Entry 7DUL (X-ray diffraction, 3.62 A resolution); this record covers chains A and P of the 23 polymer chains in the assembly.

# Chain A
Molecule: 30S Ribosomal RNA rRNA
Source organism: Thermus thermophilus HB8
Sequence (1522 nucleotides; each row starts with the number of its first residue; note: 42 numbers in that range are skipped by the numbering (no residue carries them; nothing is unmodelled there); a row labelled like 190A-190L holds insertion residues (190A, then the next letters in order); numbering starts at 0):
     0 UUUGUUGGAGAGUCUGAUCCUGGCUCAGGGUGAACGCUGGCGGCGUGCCU
    50 AAGACAUGCAAGUCGUGCGGG
    73 CCGCGGGGUUUU
    88 ACUCCG
    95 UGGUC
   101 AGCGGCGGACGGGUGAGUAACGCGUGGGU
  129A G
   130 ACCUACCCGGAAGAGGGGGACAACCCGGGGAAACUCGGGCUAAUCCCCCA
   180 UGUGGACCCGC
190A-190L CCCUUGGGGUGU
   191 GUCCAAAGGGCUUU
   216 GCCCGCUUCCGGAUGGGCCCGCGUCCCAUCAGCUAGUUGGUGGGGUAAUG
   266 GCCCACCAAGGCGACGACGGGUAGCCGGUCUGAGAGGAUGGCCGGCCACA
   316 GGGGCACUGAGACACGGGCCCCACUCCUACGGGAGGCAGCAGUUAGGAAU
   366 CUUCCGCAAUGGGCGCAAGCCUGACGGAGCGACGCCGCUUGGAGGAAGAA
   416 GCCCUUCGGGGUGUAAACUCCUGAA
   442 CCCGGGACGAAACCCCCGACGA
   474 GGGGACUGACGGUACCGGG
   494 GUAAUAGCGCCGGCCAACUCCGUGCCAGCAGCCGCGGUAAUACGGAGGGC
   544 GCGAGCGUUACCCGGAUUCACUGGGCGUAAAGGGCGUGUAGGCGGCCUGG
   594 GGCGUCCCAUGUGAAAGACCACGGCUCAACCGUGGGGGAGCGUGGGAUAC
   644 GCUCAGGCUAGACGGUGGGAGAGGGUGGUGGAAUUCCCGGAGUAGCGGUG
   694 AAAUGCGCAGAUACCGGGAGGAACGCCGAUGGCGAAGGCAGCCACCUGGU
   744 CCACCCGUGACGCUGAGGCGCGAAAGCGUGGGGAGCAAACCGGAUUAGAU
   794 ACCCGGGUAGUCCACGCCCUAAACGAUGCGCGCUAGGUCUCUGGGUCU
   848 CCUGGGGGCCGAAGCUAACGCGUUAAGCGCGCCGCCUGGGGAGUACGGCC
   898 GCAAGGCUGAAACUCAAAGGAAUUGACGGGGGCCCGCACAAGCGGUGGAG
   948 CAUGUGGUUUAAUUCGAAGXAACGCGAAGAACCUUACCAGGCCUUGACAU
   998 GCUAGG
 1003A G
  1004 AACCCGGGUGAAAGCCUGGGGUGCCCC
1030A-1030D GCGA
  1031 GGGGAGCCCUAGCACAGGUGCUGCAUGGCCGUCGUCAGCUCGUGCCGUGA
  1081 GGUGUUGGGUUAAGUCCCGCAACGAGCGCAACCCCCGCCGUUAGUUGCCA
  1131 GCGGUUCGGCCGGGCACUCUAACGGGACUGCCCGCGAAA
  1171 GCGGGAGGAAGGAGGGGACGACGUCUGGUCAGCAUGGCCCUUACGGCCUG
  1221 GGCGACACACGUGCUACAAUGCCCACUACAAAGCGAUGCCACCCGGCAAC
  1271 GGGGAGCUAAUCGCAAAAAGGUGGGCCCAGUUCGGAUUGGGGUCUGCAAC
  1321 CCGACCCCAUGAAGCCGGAAUCGCUAGUAAUCGCGGAUCAG
 1361A C
  1362 CAUGCCGCGGUGAAUACGUUCCCGGGCCUUGUACACACXGCCXGUXACGC
  1412 CAUGGGAGCGGGCUCUACCCGAAGUCGCCGGG
  1446 AGCCUACGGG
  1459 CAGGCGCCGAGGGUAGGGCCCGUGACUGGGGCGAAGUCGUAACAAGGUAG
  1509 CUGUACCGGAAGGUGCGGCUGGAUCCACUCCUUUCU
Disordered / not traced: 0-4, 1534-1538
Modified residues: PSU (pseudouridine-5'-monophosphate) at position 516, 7MG (7N-methyl-8-hydroguanosine-5'-monophosphate) at position 527, M2G (N2-dimethylguanosine-5'-monophosphate) at position 966, 5MC (5-methylcytidine-5'-monophosphate) at position 967, 2MG (2N-methylguanosine-5'-monophosphate) at position 1207, 5MC (5-methylcytidine-5'-monophosphate) at position 1400, 4OC (4n,o2'-methylcytidine-5'-monophosphate) at position 1402, 5MC (5-methylcytidine-5'-monophosphate) at position 1404, 5MC (5-methylcytidine-5'-monophosphate) at position 1407, UR3 (3-methyluridine-5'-monophoshate) at position 1498, MA6 (6N-dimethyladenosine-5'-monophoshate) at position 1518, MA6 (6N-dimethyladenosine-5'-monophoshate) at position 1519, PSU (pseudouridine-5'-monophosphate) at position 1540, PSU (pseudouridine-5'-monophosphate) at position 1541
Metal / ion sites: Mg2+ site 1 near G28 (its only coordinating residue here); Mg2+ site 2 near G38 (its only coordinating residue here); Mg2+ site 3 near C48 (its only coordinating residue here); Mg2+ site 4: A59, U387; Mg2+ site 5: G61, G105; Mg2+ site 6 near U98 (its only coordinating residue here); Mg2+ site 7: G107, G326; Mg2+ site 8: A109, G331; Mg2+ site 9 near G111 (its only coordinating residue here); Mg2+ site 10 near G117 (its only coordinating residue here); Mg2+ site 11: C121, G124, U125; Mg2+ site 12 near A149 (its only coordinating residue here); 90 more Mg2+ sites not listed
Ligand contacts: Sisomicin (SIS; (1S,2S,3R,4S,6R)-4,6-diamino-3-{[(2S,3R)-3-amino-6-(aminomethyl)-3,4-dihydro-2H-pyran-2-yl]oxy}-2-hydroxycyclohexyl 3-deoxy-4-C-methyl-3-(methylamino)-beta-L-arabinopyranoside): 5MC_1404, G1405, U1406, 5MC_1407, A1408, C1409, G1491, A1492, A1493, G1494, U1495

# Chain P
Molecule: 30S ribosomal protein S16
Source organism: Thermus thermophilus HB8
Reference sequence: Q5SJH3 (RS16_THET8); numbering as in UniProt (aligned over 1-88)
Sequence (88 residues; row label = number of the first residue in the row):
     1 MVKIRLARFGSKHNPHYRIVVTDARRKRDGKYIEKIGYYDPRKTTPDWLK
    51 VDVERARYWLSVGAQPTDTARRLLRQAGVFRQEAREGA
Disordered / not traced: 84-88

# Interface between chain A and chain P
Contacting residue pairs (89; chain A residue first):
  C43(A) - Lys12(P)  phosphate contact
  C43(A) - His13(P)  phosphate contact
  G44(A) - Ser11(P)  phosphate contact
  G44(A) - Lys12(P)  salt bridge to the phosphate
  C110(A) - Arg25(P)  hydrogen bond to the sugar
  G111(A) - Arg25(P)  sugar contact
  G111(A) - Lys27(P)  salt bridge to the phosphate
  G112(A) - Lys27(P)  phosphate contact
  A134(A) - Met1(P)  base contact
  A134(A) - Arg25(P)  base contact
  C135(A) - Met1(P)  base contact
  C136(A) - Gly63(P)  hydrogen bond to the sugar
  C136(A) - Gln65(P)  hydrogen bond to the sugar
  C137(A) - Ser61(P)  hydrogen bond to the sugar
  C137(A) - Val62(P)  sugar contact
  C137(A) - Gly63(P)  sugar contact
  G227(A) - Val62(P)  hydrogen bond to the base
  A228(A) - Trp59(P)  phosphate contact
  A228(A) - Val62(P)  sugar contact
  U229(A) - Asp23(P)  sugar contact
  U229(A) - Ile33(P)  sugar contact
  G230(A) - Asp23(P)  sugar contact
  G230(A) - Arg25(P)  sugar contact
  G231(A) - Arg26(P)  salt bridge to the phosphate
  G309(A) - Asp29(P)  sugar contact
  G309(A) - Gly30(P)  phosphate contact
  G309(A) - Lys31(P)  phosphate contact
  G310(A) - Arg26(P)  phosphate contact
  G310(A) - Lys27(P)  salt bridge to the phosphate
  G310(A) - Gly30(P)  phosphate contact
  G310(A) - Lys31(P)  hydrogen bond to the phosphate
  C311(A) - Arg26(P)  salt bridge to the phosphate
  A374(A) - Tyr17(P)  sugar contact
  U375(A) - Leu6(P)  sugar contact
  U375(A) - Tyr17(P)  sugar contact
  U375(A) - Arg28(P)  hydrogen bond to the base
  U375(A) - Thr69(P)  hydrogen bond to the phosphate
  G376(A) - Arg5(P)  hydrogen bond to the phosphate
  G376(A) - Leu6(P)  hydrogen bond to the phosphate
  G376(A) - Arg28(P)  sugar contact
  G376(A) - Thr67(P)  hydrogen bond to the phosphate
  G377(A) - Lys3(P)  salt bridge to the phosphate
  G377(A) - Arg5(P)  salt bridge to the phosphate
  G377(A) - Ala24(P)  sugar contact
  C390(A) - Arg28(P)  hydrogen bond to the phosphate
  G391(A) - Arg8(P)  phosphate contact
  G391(A) - Arg28(P)  salt bridge to the phosphate
  G392(A) - Arg8(P)  salt bridge to the phosphate
  G392(A) - Lys12(P)  phosphate contact
  G392(A) - His13(P)  salt bridge to the phosphate
  A393(A) - Lys12(P)  salt bridge to the phosphate
  A393(A) - His13(P)  salt bridge to the phosphate
  C449(A) - Arg42(P)  hydrogen bond to the base
  C449(A) - Lys43(P)  phosphate contact
  G450(A) - Pro41(P)  sugar contact
  G450(A) - Lys43(P)  salt bridge to the phosphate
  A452(A) - Lys43(P)  salt bridge to the phosphate
  A452(A) - Arg72(P)  salt bridge to the phosphate
  A453(A) - Asp68(P)  hydrogen bond to the sugar
  A453(A) - Arg72(P)  sugar contact
  C454(A) - Asp68(P)  hydrogen bond to the sugar
  G462(A) - Gln82(P)  hydrogen bond to the base
  A463(A) - Arg75(P)  salt bridge to the phosphate
  A463(A) - Phe80(P)  sugar contact
  A463(A) - Arg81(P)  sugar contact
  A463(A) - Gln82(P)  hydrogen bond to the sugar
  A463(A) - Glu83(P)  hydrogen bond to the sugar
  G474(A) - Arg75(P)  salt bridge to the phosphate
  G474(A) - Arg81(P)  sugar contact
  A607(A) - Lys31(P)  base contact
  A608(A) - Arg18(P)  hydrogen bond to the phosphate
  A608(A) - Tyr32(P)  sugar contact
  A609(A) - Arg18(P)  salt bridge to the phosphate
  G616(A) - Thr45(P)  sugar contact
  G617(A) - Thr44(P)  sugar contact
  G617(A) - Thr45(P)  sugar contact
  C623(A) - Ser11(P)  sugar contact
  C624(A) - Phe9(P)  phosphate contact
  C624(A) - Gly10(P)  sugar contact
  C624(A) - Ser11(P)  sugar contact
  C624(A) - Asn14(P)  sugar contact
  C624(A) - His16(P)  sugar contact
  G625(A) - Phe9(P)  phosphate contact
  G625(A) - His16(P)  sugar contact
  U626(A) - Arg18(P)  salt bridge to the phosphate
  U626(A) - Lys35(P)  salt bridge to the phosphate
  U626(A) - Tyr38(P)  phosphate contact
  G627(A) - Lys35(P)  salt bridge to the phosphate
  G627(A) - Lys50(P)  salt bridge to the phosphate
Interface residues without a listed pair, chain A (46 interface residues in all): G378, A451, C483
Interface residues without a listed pair, chain P (52 interface residues in all): Val2, Pro15, Tyr39, Tyr58, Leu60

# Overview
The interface between chain A and chain P involves 46 residues on one side and 52 on the other; the contacts
include 19 hydrogen bonds and 22 salt bridges. Polar contacts include G227(A)-Val62(P), U375(A)-Arg28(P) and
C449(A)-Arg42(P). Bound to chain A: Sisomicin.
Chain A is 30S Ribosomal RNA rRNA and chain P is 30S ribosomal protein S16, both from Thermus thermophilus
HB8; the structure, Crystal structure of the Thermus thermophilus (HB8) 30S ribosomal subunit with mRNA and
cognate transfer RNA ..., was determined by X-ray diffraction.
